PDB entry 8B6J | electron microscopy, 2.80 A resolution | chains G and K of the 24 polymer chains in the assembly

Chain G:
Molecule: UQCRTT1
Source organism: Tetrahymena thermophila SB210
Reference sequence: Q23F81 (Q23F81_TETTS); residues 1-328 here = UniProt positions 1-328
Amino-acid sequence (328 residues; row label = number of the first residue in the row):
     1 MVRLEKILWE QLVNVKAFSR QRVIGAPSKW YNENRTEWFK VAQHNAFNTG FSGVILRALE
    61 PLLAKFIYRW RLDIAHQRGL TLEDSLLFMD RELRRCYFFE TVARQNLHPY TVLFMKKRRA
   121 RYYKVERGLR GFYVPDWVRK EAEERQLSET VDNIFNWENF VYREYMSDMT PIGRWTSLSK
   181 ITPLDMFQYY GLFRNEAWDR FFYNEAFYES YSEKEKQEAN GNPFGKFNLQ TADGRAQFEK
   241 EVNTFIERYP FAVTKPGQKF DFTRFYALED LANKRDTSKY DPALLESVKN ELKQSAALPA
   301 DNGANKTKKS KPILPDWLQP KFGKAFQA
Unresolved in the structure: 1
Residues lining bound ligands:
  - 1,2-diacyl-sn-glycero-3-phosphocholine (PC1), molecule 1: W175, M186, F187, Y189
  - 1,2-diacyl-sn-glycero-3-phosphocholine (PC1), molecule 2: P183, M186, F187

Chain K:
Molecule: Transmembrane protein, putative
Source organism: Tetrahymena thermophila SB210
Reference sequence: I7MFL6 (I7MFL6_TETTS); numbering as in UniProt (aligned over 1-62)
Amino-acid sequence (62 residues; each row starts with the number of its first residue):
     1 MYLPTFYKLF HETNAFRLKR YVGYGPLLLT WSIWTLYPAL YNMIYSDFIP PERGVPKRIV
    61 DA
Unresolved in the structure: 59-62
Residues lining bound ligands:
  - 1,2-diacyl-sn-glycero-3-phosphocholine (PC1), molecule 1: N14, R17, L18, Y21
  - 1,2-diacyl-sn-glycero-3-phosphocholine (PC1), molecule 2: F16, K19, R20, V22, G23, P26, L29
  - 1,2-diacyl-sn-glycero-3-phosphocholine (PC1), molecule 3: Y21, Y24, L28
  - 1,2-diacyl-sn-glycero-3-phosphocholine (PC1), molecule 4: S32, L36, A39, L40, N42, M43

Chain G / chain K interface:
Pairs across the interface (44; chain G residue first):
  V2(G) - E12(K)
  V2(G) - A15(K)  hydrophobic
  R3(G) - Y2(K)
  R3(G) - E12(K)
  L4(G) - K8(K)
  L4(G) - H11(K)
  L4(G) - E12(K)  hydrogen bond (backbone-side chain)
  E5(G) - Y2(K)  hydrogen bond
  E5(G) - K8(K)  salt bridge
  W30(G) - T5(K)
  W30(G) - Y7(K)  hydrophobic
  T170(G) - F6(K)
  P171(G) - Y7(K)
  I172(G) - F6(K)  hydrophobic
  G173(G) - F6(K)
  G173(G) - Y7(K)
  G173(G) - F10(K)
  R174(G) - F10(K)
  W175(G) - F10(K)
  W175(G) - N14(K)  hydrogen bond
  Y189(G) - F10(K)
  Y189(G) - H11(K)  hydrogen bond
  Y189(G) - N14(K)  hydrogen bond
  G191(G) - Y7(K)
  G191(G) - H11(K)  hydrogen bond (backbone-side chain)
  L192(G) - H11(K)
  R194(G) - Y7(K)  hydrogen bond
  E196(G) - Y7(K)  hydrogen bond
  A197(G) - Y7(K)  hydrophobic
  R200(G) - T5(K)  hydrogen bond (backbone-side chain)
  F201(G) - P4(K)
  F201(G) - T5(K)  hydrogen bond (backbone-backbone)
  F201(G) - K8(K)
  F202(G) - Y2(K)  hydrophobic
  F202(G) - L3(K)
  F202(G) - P4(K)  hydrophobic
  F202(G) - T5(K)  hydrogen bond (backbone-side chain)
  F202(G) - K8(K)
  Y203(G) - L3(K)  hydrogen bond (backbone-backbone)
  Y203(G) - P4(K)
  Y203(G) - T5(K)
  Y203(G) - F6(K)
  N204(G) - M1(K)  hydrogen bond (side chain-backbone)
  N204(G) - L3(K)
Other interface residues (no listed pair), chain G (25 interface residues in all): P27, Y190, W198

Summary:
25 residues of chain G and 13 residues of chain K are in contact, with 13 hydrogen bonds and 1 salt bridge.
Among the polar pairs are E5(G)-K8(K), L4(G)-E12(K) and E5(G)-Y2(K). 2 1,2-diacyl-sn-glycero-3-phosphocholine
molecules are bound between chain G and chain K.
Chain G is UQCRTT1 and chain K is Transmembrane protein, putative, both from Tetrahymena thermophila SB210;
the structure, Cryo-EM structure of cytochrome bc1 complex (complex-III) from respiratory supercomplex of
Tetrahymena thermophila, was determined by electron microscopy, deposited together with 8B6F and 8B6H.
